PDB entry 4DQF | X-ray diffraction, 1.90 A resolution | chains A and B

[Chain A (and B)]
Name: Aspartyl protease
Source organism: Human immunodeficiency virus 1
Notes: chain B of this document is another copy of the same molecule, construct and numbering; everything in this record applies to it too
Chain sequence (99 residues; each row starts with the number of its first residue):
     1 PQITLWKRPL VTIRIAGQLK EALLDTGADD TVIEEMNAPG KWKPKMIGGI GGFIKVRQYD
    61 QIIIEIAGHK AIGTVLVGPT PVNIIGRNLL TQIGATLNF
Not modelled in the structure: 36-37 (chain B: fully traced)
Residues lining bound ligands: tmc114 (017; (3r,3as,6ar)-hexahydrofuro[2,3-b]furan-3-yl(1S,2R)-3-[[(4-aminophenyl)sulfonyl](isobutyl)amino]-1-benzyl-2-hydroxypropylcarbamate): R8, L23, D25, G27, A28, D29, D30, V32, I47, G48, G49, I50, L76, P81, V82, I84

[How chain A and chain B interact]
Pairs across the interface - 96 pairs, chain A then chain B:
  P1(A) - L97(B)
  P1(A) - N98(B)
  P1(A) - F99(B)  hydrogen bond (backbone-backbone)
  Q2(A) - T96(B)  hydrogen bond
  Q2(A) - L97(B)
  Q2(A) - N98(B)
  I3(A) - T96(B)
  I3(A) - L97(B)  hydrogen bond (backbone-backbone)
  T4(A) - T96(B)
  L5(A) - T26(B)
  L5(A) - R87(B)  hydrogen bond (backbone-side chain)
  L5(A) - L90(B)  hydrophobic
  L5(A) - T91(B)
  L5(A) - A95(B)
  W6(A) - R87(B)  hydrogen bond (backbone-side chain)
  W6(A) - T91(B)
  K7(A) - R87(B)
  R8(A) - D29(B)  salt bridge
  R8(A) - R87(B)
  P9(A) - T26(B)
  P9(A) - R87(B)
  L23(A) - G27(B)
  L24(A) - T26(B)  hydrogen bond (backbone-side chain)
  L24(A) - L97(B)
  D25(A) - D25(B)
  D25(A) - T26(B)
  D25(A) - G27(B)  hydrogen bond (side chain-backbone)
  T26(A) - L5(B)
  T26(A) - P9(B)
  T26(A) - L24(B)  hydrogen bond (side chain-backbone)
  T26(A) - D25(B)
  T26(A) - T26(B)  hydrogen bond (backbone-side chain)
  T26(A) - L97(B)
  G27(A) - L23(B)
  G27(A) - L24(B)
  G27(A) - D25(B)
  D29(A) - R8(B)  salt bridge
  I47(A) - I50(B)  hydrophobic
  G49(A) - I50(B)
  G49(A) - P81(B)
  I50(A) - G49(B)
  I50(A) - I50(B)  hydrogen bond (backbone-backbone)
  I50(A) - G51(B)  hydrogen bond (backbone-backbone)
  I50(A) - G52(B)
  I50(A) - I54(B)  hydrophobic
  I50(A) - T80(B)
  I50(A) - P81(B)
  I50(A) - I84(B)  hydrophobic
  G51(A) - G51(B)
  G51(A) - G52(B)
  G51(A) - I54(B)
  G52(A) - I50(B)
  G52(A) - G51(B)
  I54(A) - I50(B)
  A67(A) - F99(B)  hydrophobic
  H69(A) - F99(B)
  P81(A) - I50(B)
  R87(A) - L5(B)  hydrogen bond (side chain-backbone)
  R87(A) - W6(B)  hydrogen bond (side chain-backbone)
  R87(A) - K7(B)
  R87(A) - R8(B)
  R87(A) - P9(B)
  L90(A) - L5(B)  hydrophobic
  T91(A) - L5(B)
  T91(A) - W6(B)
  I93(A) - F99(B)
  G94(A) - N98(B)
  G94(A) - F99(B)
  A95(A) - L5(B)
  A95(A) - N98(B)
  A95(A) - F99(B)  hydrophobic
  T96(A) - Q2(B)  hydrogen bond
  T96(A) - I3(B)
  T96(A) - T4(B)
  T96(A) - T96(B)
  T96(A) - L97(B)
  T96(A) - N98(B)  hydrogen bond (backbone-backbone)
  L97(A) - P1(B)
  L97(A) - Q2(B)
  L97(A) - I3(B)  hydrogen bond (backbone-backbone)
  L97(A) - L24(B)  hydrophobic
  L97(A) - T26(B)
  L97(A) - T96(B)
  N98(A) - P1(B)
  N98(A) - Q2(B)  hydrogen bond
  N98(A) - G94(B)
  N98(A) - A95(B)
  N98(A) - T96(B)  hydrogen bond (backbone-backbone)
  N98(A) - N98(B)  hydrogen bond
  F99(A) - P1(B)  hydrogen bond (backbone-backbone)
  F99(A) - I3(B)  hydrophobic
  F99(A) - L24(B)  hydrophobic
  F99(A) - H69(B)
  F99(A) - I93(B)
  F99(A) - G94(B)
  F99(A) - A95(B)  hydrophobic
Interface residues without a listed pair, chain A (38 interface residues in all): V32, G48, P79, T80
Interface residues without a listed pair, chain B (41 interface residues in all): V32, I47, G48, F53, I66, A67, P79

[Summary]
Chain A and chain B form an interface of 38 and 41 residues respectively; the contacts include 20 hydrogen
bonds and 2 salt bridges. Polar contacts include R8(A)-D29(B), Q2(A)-T96(B) and L5(A)-R87(B). Chain A binds
tmc114.
Both chains are Aspartyl protease (Human immunodeficiency virus 1). Entry 4DQF (Crystal Structure of
(G16A/L38A) HIV-1 Protease in Complex with DRV) was determined by X-ray diffraction, deposited together with
4DQB, 4DQC, 4DQE, 4DQG and 4DQH.
